PDB entry 5J96 | X-ray diffraction, 3.41 A resolution | chains A and C of the 3 polymer chains in the assembly

== Chain A ==
Molecule: VP1
Organism: Slow bee paralysis virus
Reference sequence: A7LM73 (A7LM73_9VIRU); residues 1-266 here correspond to UniProt positions 889-1154 (UniProt number = residue number + 888)
Amino-acid sequence (266 residues; row label = number of the first residue in the row):
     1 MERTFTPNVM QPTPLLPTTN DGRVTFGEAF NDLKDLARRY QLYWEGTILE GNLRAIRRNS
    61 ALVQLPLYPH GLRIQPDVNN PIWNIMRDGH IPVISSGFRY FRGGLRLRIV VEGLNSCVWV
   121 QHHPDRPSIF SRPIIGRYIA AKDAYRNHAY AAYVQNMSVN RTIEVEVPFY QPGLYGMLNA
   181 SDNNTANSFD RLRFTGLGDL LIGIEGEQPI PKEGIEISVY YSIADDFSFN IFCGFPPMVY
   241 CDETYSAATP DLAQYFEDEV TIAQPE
Disordered / not traced: 1-5, 186-187, 247-266

== Chain C ==
Molecule: Genome polyprotein
Organism: Slow bee paralysis virus
Reference sequence: A7LM73 (A7LM73_9VIRU); residues 1-430 here correspond to UniProt positions 459-888 (UniProt number = residue number + 458)
Amino-acid sequence (430 residues; each row starts with the number of its first residue):
     1 DNPPDPTPAK FFVPIPSHSW AHGTNTSEPT NTLRLDGGVV GVGRSDDIGT SDTAISGIIG
    61 VYGLLKPFDW NANDTGRNVG GHLLWSMPVH PQVDKDQVIQ VMTQSKLTQY YLPPISVVSS
   121 LYAYTRGSIK YKFLFGNNPR HNARLLVAYI PGISSDNRLT LERARNSAHV VFSLNEVSEF
   181 VFTVPYITDT MWWPRKYGGP QAAGEFVAPS YICMFILNPL VAMESVPSIV TIVPMIAAGD
   241 DFEVAVPAQP AVGLSRNIDV IYPKDSIISF KSGYFPVYVG SWHSFFDSTK AILRYGAVSD
   301 HIAQLGNIPA NVNRKAFWIV VGDTIKFKTK LDKINGTEWF IPEGEYTLGY GVVWRDGAYA
   361 YMVPYPLTPL GEKIAQYTAS LLASNTAISQ IRPYIPDYIV DSAASKDNIL WSPIEDRLRA
   421 QTEWVMAEPE
Disordered / not traced: 330, 394, 414-430
From the paper describing this entry:
  - catalytic residues: H283, S284, D300 (proposed by the authors, not directly observed)

== Chain A / chain C interface ==
Residue-residue contacts - 185 pairs, chain A then chain C:
  N8(A) - V61(C)
  N8(A) - Y62(C)  hydrogen bond (backbone-backbone)
  V9(A) - G60(C)
  V9(A) - V61(C)
  M10(A) - Y62(C)
  M10(A) - K132(C)  hydrogen bond (backbone-side chain)
  Q11(A) - Y62(C)  hydrogen bond
  Q11(A) - K130(C)  hydrogen bond
  Q11(A) - V181(C)
  P12(A) - K132(C)
  P12(A) - E179(C)
  P12(A) - F180(C)
  P12(A) - V181(C)
  T13(A) - E179(C)
  T13(A) - F180(C)
  T13(A) - V181(C)  hydrogen bond (backbone-backbone)
  P14(A) - V181(C)
  L15(A) - V170(C)
  L15(A) - F180(C)  hydrophobic
  L15(A) - V181(C)  hydrogen bond (backbone-backbone)
  L15(A) - F182(C)
  L15(A) - T183(C)
  L16(A) - T183(C)
  P17(A) - F182(C)
  P17(A) - T183(C)
  T18(A) - P185(C)
  N20(A) - D241(C)
  D21(A) - R126(C)  salt bridge
  D21(A) - D241(C)  hydrogen bond (backbone-side chain)
  G22(A) - R126(C)  hydrogen bond (backbone-side chain)
  V24(A) - R126(C)
  V24(A) - E243(C)
  F26(A) - E243(C)
  A29(A) - M191(C)  hydrophobic
  A29(A) - W192(C)
  F30(A) - W192(C)
  F30(A) - A245(C)  hydrophobic
  K34(A) - I55(C)
  K34(A) - V244(C)
  K34(A) - A245(C)
  K34(A) - P247(C)
  D35(A) - I55(C)
  D35(A) - Y122(C)  hydrogen bond (backbone-side chain)
  L36(A) - T53(C)  hydrogen bond (backbone-side chain)
  L36(A) - I55(C)
  R38(A) - Y122(C)  hydrogen bond
  R39(A) - W20(C)
  R39(A) - H22(C)
  R39(A) - G23(C)
  Y40(A) - W20(C)
  Y40(A) - A21(C)
  Q41(A) - W20(C)
  Q41(A) - E28(C)  hydrogen bond
  T47(A) - S272(C)
  L49(A) - G273(C)
  L49(A) - Y274(C)  hydrophobic
  G51(A) - Y295(C)
  G51(A) - G296(C)
  G51(A) - H301(C)
  N52(A) - G273(C)
  N52(A) - F275(C)  hydrogen bond (side chain-backbone)
  N52(A) - Y295(C)
  H70(A) - R256(C)
  L72(A) - R256(C)
  R73(A) - R256(C)
  I74(A) - N257(C)  hydrogen bond (backbone-side chain)
  Q75(A) - D407(C)
  P76(A) - D259(C)
  D77(A) - N408(C)
  V78(A) - I261(C)  hydrophobic
  V78(A) - S266(C)
  V78(A) - I268(C)
  N79(A) - I268(C)
  N79(A) - S269(C)  hydrogen bond
  N79(A) - F270(C)
  N79(A) - N408(C)
  N84(A) - V260(C)
  N84(A) - I261(C)  hydrogen bond (side chain-backbone)
  I85(A) - P200(C)
  M86(A) - P200(C)
  M86(A) - Q249(C)
  R87(A) - L107(C)
  R87(A) - G253(C)
  R87(A) - L254(C)  hydrogen bond (side chain-backbone)
  H90(A) - P250(C)
  P92(A) - L254(C)
  V93(A) - L121(C)  hydrophobic
  I94(A) - L121(C)  hydrophobic
  S96(A) - L254(C)
  F98(A) - D52(C)
  F98(A) - T53(C)
  F98(A) - I58(C)  hydrophobic
  R102(A) - V42(C)
  R102(A) - G43(C)  hydrogen bond (side chain-backbone)
  R102(A) - I48(C)
  R106(A) - E28(C)  salt bridge
  R108(A) - W20(C)
  H122(A) - L33(C)
  S131(A) - R256(C)
  R137(A) - G296(C)
  R137(A) - A297(C)
  R137(A) - V298(C)
  Y138(A) - P276(C)
  Y138(A) - Y295(C)  hydrogen bond (side chain-backbone)
  Y138(A) - A404(C)  hydrophobic
  A151(A) - L33(C)
  A152(A) - L33(C)
  Y153(A) - N31(C)
  N160(A) - P16(C)  hydrogen bond (side chain-backbone)
  T162(A) - P16(C)
  E164(A) - S17(C)
  E164(A) - H18(C)  salt bridge
  E164(A) - P29(C)
  E164(A) - T30(C)  hydrogen bond (backbone-side chain)
  E164(A) - N31(C)  hydrogen bond (backbone-side chain)
  V165(A) - T30(C)
  V165(A) - N31(C)
  E166(A) - T30(C)  hydrogen bond (backbone-side chain)
  E166(A) - N31(C)  hydrogen bond (backbone-backbone)
  E166(A) - T32(C)
  E166(A) - L33(C)  hydrogen bond (backbone-backbone)
  E166(A) - R34(C)  salt bridge
  V167(A) - L33(C)  hydrophobic
  P168(A) - L33(C)
  P168(A) - R34(C)
  F169(A) - R34(C)
  F169(A) - V42(C)  hydrophobic
  Y170(A) - R34(C)
  L174(A) - D47(C)
  L174(A) - I48(C)
  Y175(A) - D47(C)  hydrogen bond (side chain-backbone)
  Y175(A) - I48(C)
  Y175(A) - G49(C)
  D182(A) - R256(C)  salt bridge
  Y220(A) - W20(C)  hydrophobic
  D226(A) - G41(C)
  D226(A) - V42(C)  hydrogen bond (side chain-backbone)
  D226(A) - R44(C)  hydrogen bond (backbone-side chain)
  F227(A) - R44(C)
  S228(A) - R44(C)  hydrogen bond
  S228(A) - S51(C)
  F229(A) - S51(C)  hydrogen bond (backbone-side chain)
  F229(A) - D52(C)  hydrogen bond (backbone-backbone)
  F229(A) - T53(C)
  N230(A) - I48(C)
  N230(A) - G49(C)  hydrogen bond (side chain-backbone)
  N230(A) - D52(C)
  F232(A) - I58(C)  hydrophobic
  F232(A) - V61(C)  hydrophobic
  F235(A) - P114(C)  hydrophobic
  P237(A) - Y110(C)
  P237(A) - Y111(C)  hydrophobic
  P237(A) - S255(C)  hydrogen bond (backbone-side chain)
  M238(A) - Q109(C)
  M238(A) - Y110(C)  hydrogen bond (backbone-backbone)
  M238(A) - V117(C)  hydrophobic
  M238(A) - V252(C)  hydrophobic
  M238(A) - G253(C)
  M238(A) - L254(C)  hydrophobic
  V239(A) - L107(C)  hydrophobic
  V239(A) - T108(C)
  V239(A) - V252(C)
  V239(A) - G253(C)  hydrogen bond (backbone-backbone)
  V239(A) - L254(C)
  Y240(A) - V93(C)
  Y240(A) - K95(C)
  Y240(A) - Y110(C)  hydrophobic
  Y240(A) - L112(C)
  Y240(A) - Y197(C)  hydrophobic
  Y240(A) - A251(C)
  C241(A) - P200(C)
  C241(A) - P250(C)
  C241(A) - A251(C)  hydrogen bond (backbone-backbone)
  C241(A) - V252(C)
  D242(A) - G198(C)
  E243(A) - K95(C)  salt bridge
  E243(A) - T108(C)  hydrogen bond (side chain-backbone)
  E243(A) - Y110(C)  hydrogen bond
  E243(A) - Y262(C)
  T244(A) - V260(C)
  T244(A) - Y262(C)
  T244(A) - P263(C)
  Y245(A) - Y262(C)
  Y245(A) - P263(C)
  S246(A) - Y262(C)
Other interface residues (no listed pair), chain A (94 interface residues in all): T25, G71, G89, V110, R132, A180
Other interface residues (no listed pair), chain C (108 interface residues in all): S19, L35, V40, T50, Q92, S116, Y124, H169, V171, F172, Y186, F242, I258, K271, Y278, L410

== In short ==
Chain A and chain C form an interface of 94 and 108 residues respectively; the contacts include 38 hydrogen
bonds and 6 salt bridges. Polar pairs include D21(A)-R126(C), R106(A)-E28(C) and E164(A)-H18(C). From the
paper: catalytic residues H283(C), S284(C) and D300(C).
Here chain A is VP1 and chain C is Genome polyprotein, both from Slow bee paralysis virus. Entry 5J96 (Crystal
structure of Slow Bee Paralysis Virus at 3.4A resolution) was determined by X-ray diffraction (same
publication as 5CDC, 5CDD and 5J98).
